5Z23 - chains A and B of the 10 polymer chains in the assembly; structure by X-ray diffraction, 2.73 A resolution.

[Chain A]
Molecule: Histone H3.1, Histone H3-like centromeric protein A
Organism: Homo sapiens
Reference sequence: chimeric construct of P68431, P49450: residues 0-74 from P68431 (H31_HUMAN) positions 1-75 (UniProt number = residue number + 1); residues 75-114 from P49450 positions 75-114 (same numbers); residues 115-137 from P68431 (H31_HUMAN) positions 114-136 (UniProt number = residue number - 1)
Amino-acid sequence (141 residues; each row starts with the number of its first residue; numbers below 1 keep their minus sign (Gly-3 is residue -3)):
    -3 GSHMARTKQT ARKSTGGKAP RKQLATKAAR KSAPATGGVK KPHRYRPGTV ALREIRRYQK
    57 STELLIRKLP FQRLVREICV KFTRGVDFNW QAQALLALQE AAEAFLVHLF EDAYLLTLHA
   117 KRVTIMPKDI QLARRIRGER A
Unresolved in the structure: -3 to 37, 137
Differences from the reference sequence: expression tag (-3 to -1)
Curated features (UniProtKB/Swiss-Prot):
  - modified residue: Arg2 (Asymmetric dimethylarginine), Thr3 (Phosphothreonine), Lys4 (Allysine), Gln5 (5-glutamyl dopamine), Thr6 (Phosphothreonine), Arg8 (Citrulline), Lys9 (N6,N6,N6-trimethyllysine), Ser10 (ADP-ribosylserine), Thr11 (Phosphothreonine), Lys14 (N6-(2-hydroxyisobutyryl)lysine), Arg17 (Asymmetric dimethylarginine), Lys18 (N6-(2-hydroxyisobutyryl)lysine), Lys23 (N6-(2-hydroxyisobutyryl)lysine), Arg26 (Citrulline), Lys27 (N6,N6,N6-trimethyllysine), Ser28 (ADP-ribosylserine), Lys36 (N6,N6,N6-trimethyllysine), Lys37 (N6-methyllysine), Tyr41 (Phosphotyrosine), Lys56 (N6,N6,N6-trimethyllysine) and 4 more in UniProt
  - lipidation: Lys18 (N6-decanoyllysine)

[Chain B]
Molecule: Histone H4
Organism: Homo sapiens
Reference sequence: P62805 (H4_HUMAN); residues 0-102 here correspond to UniProt positions 1-103 (UniProt number = residue number + 1)
Amino-acid sequence (106 residues; each row starts with the number of its first residue; numbers below 1 keep their minus sign (Gly-3 is residue -3)):
    -3 GSHMSGRGKG GKGLGKGGAK RHRKVLRDNI QGITKPAIRR LARRGGVKRI SGLIYEETRG
    57 VLKVFLENVI RDAVTYTEHA KRKTVTAMDV VYALKRQGRT LYGFGG
Unresolved in the structure: -3 to 22, 101-102
Differences from the reference sequence: expression tag (-3 to -1)
Curated features (UniProtKB/Swiss-Prot):
  - DNA-binding region: Lys16 to Lys20
  - modified residue: Ser1 (N-acetylserine), Arg3 (Asymmetric dimethylarginine), Lys5 (N6-(2-hydroxyisobutyryl)lysine), Lys8 (N6-(2-hydroxyisobutyryl)lysine), Lys12 (N6-(2-hydroxyisobutyryl)lysine), Lys16 (N6-(2-hydroxyisobutyryl)lysine), Lys20 (N6,N6,N6-trimethyllysine), Lys31 (N6-(2-hydroxyisobutyryl)lysine), Lys44 (N6-(2-hydroxyisobutyryl)lysine), Ser47 (Phosphoserine), Tyr51 (Phosphotyrosine), Lys59 (N6-(2-hydroxyisobutyryl)lysine), Lys77 (N6-(2-hydroxyisobutyryl)lysine), Lys79 (N6-(2-hydroxyisobutyryl)lysine), Thr80 (Phosphothreonine), Tyr88 (Phosphotyrosine), Lys91 (N6-(2-hydroxyisobutyryl)lysine)
  - cross-link (Glycyl lysine isopeptide (Lys-Gly)): Lys12 (interchain with G-Cter in SUMO2), Lys20 (interchain with G-Cter in SUMO2), Lys31 (interchain with G-Cter in SUMO2), Lys59 (interchain with G-Cter in SUMO2), Lys79 (interchain with G-Cter in SUMO2), Lys91 (interchain with G-Cter in SUMO2)

[Chain A / chain B interface]
Residue-residue contacts (97; chain A residue first):
  Gly44(A) - Lys44(B)
  Ala47(A) - Arg39(B)
  Ala47(A) - Lys44(B)
  Glu50(A) - Arg39(B)  salt bridge
  Ile51(A) - Arg39(B)
  Ile51(A) - Gly42(B)
  Ile51(A) - Val43(B)
  Ile51(A) - Lys44(B)
  Tyr54(A) - Arg36(B)
  Tyr54(A) - Arg39(B)
  Tyr54(A) - Arg40(B)  hydrogen bond (backbone-side chain)
  Gln55(A) - Arg39(B)
  Gln55(A) - Arg40(B)  hydrogen bond (side chain-backbone)
  Gln55(A) - Gly42(B)
  Ser57(A) - Arg40(B)  hydrogen bond
  Thr58(A) - Arg40(B)
  Glu59(A) - Arg40(B)  hydrogen bond (backbone-side chain)
  Leu61(A) - Ala33(B)
  Leu61(A) - Arg36(B)  hydrogen bond (backbone-side chain)
  Leu61(A) - Arg40(B)
  Ile62(A) - Leu37(B)  hydrophobic
  Pro66(A) - Gly28(B)
  Phe67(A) - Leu62(B)  hydrophobic
  Arg69(A) - Arg23(B)
  Arg69(A) - Asn25(B)
  Leu70(A) - Ile26(B)  hydrophobic
  Leu70(A) - Ile29(B)  hydrophobic
  Leu70(A) - Leu62(B)  hydrophobic
  Val71(A) - Ile66(B)  hydrophobic
  Glu73(A) - Asn25(B)  hydrogen bond
  Ile74(A) - Leu62(B)  hydrophobic
  Ile74(A) - Ile66(B)  hydrophobic
  Cys75(A) - Ile66(B)  hydrophobic
  Cys75(A) - Val70(B)  hydrophobic
  Lys77(A) - Glu63(B)  salt bridge
  Phe78(A) - Arg67(B)
  Phe78(A) - Val70(B)  hydrophobic
  Asp83(A) - Lys79(B)
  Phe84(A) - Glu74(B)
  Phe84(A) - Arg78(B)
  Phe84(A) - Lys79(B)
  Asn85(A) - Lys79(B)  hydrogen bond (backbone-backbone)
  Asn85(A) - Thr80(B)
  Asn85(A) - Val81(B)  hydrogen bond (backbone-backbone)
  Trp86(A) - Val81(B)  hydrophobic
  Trp86(A) - Val86(B)  hydrophobic
  Gln87(A) - Thr80(B)
  Gln87(A) - Val81(B)  hydrogen bond (backbone-backbone)
  Gln87(A) - Thr82(B)
  Gln87(A) - Ala83(B)  hydrogen bond (side chain-backbone)
  Gln89(A) - Phe100(B)
  Ala90(A) - Val81(B)
  Ala90(A) - Thr82(B)
  Ala90(A) - Ala83(B)
  Leu92(A) - Phe100(B)  hydrophobic
  Ala93(A) - Leu97(B)
  Ala93(A) - Phe100(B)  hydrophobic
  Leu94(A) - Leu62(B)  hydrophobic
  Leu94(A) - Val65(B)  hydrophobic
  Leu94(A) - Ile66(B)  hydrophobic
  Ala97(A) - Leu90(B)  hydrophobic
  Ala98(A) - Leu58(B)  hydrophobic
  Ala98(A) - Phe61(B)  hydrophobic
  Glu99(A) - Leu37(B)
  Phe101(A) - Val57(B)  hydrophobic
  Phe101(A) - Phe61(B)  hydrophobic
  Phe101(A) - Arg95(B)
  Leu102(A) - Leu37(B)  hydrophobic
  Leu102(A) - Thr54(B)
  Val103(A) - Leu37(B)
  Val103(A) - Arg40(B)
  Leu105(A) - Val57(B)  hydrophobic
  Phe106(A) - Leu37(B)
  Phe106(A) - Ala38(B)  hydrophobic
  Phe106(A) - Thr54(B)
  Glu107(A) - Gly41(B)
  Tyr110(A) - Gly42(B)
  Tyr110(A) - Val43(B)  hydrophobic
  Tyr110(A) - Lys44(B)  hydrogen bond (side chain-backbone)
  Tyr110(A) - Arg45(B)
  Val119(A) - Arg45(B)
  Thr120(A) - Arg45(B)  hydrogen bond
  Thr120(A) - Ile46(B)
  Thr120(A) - Ser47(B)
  Ile121(A) - Val43(B)  hydrophobic
  Ile121(A) - Arg45(B)  hydrogen bond (backbone-backbone)
  Ile121(A) - Ile46(B)  hydrophobic
  Ile121(A) - Ser47(B)  hydrogen bond (backbone-backbone)
  Ile121(A) - Ile50(B)
  Met122(A) - Ile50(B)
  Pro123(A) - Leu49(B)  hydrophobic
  Pro123(A) - Ile50(B)
  Pro123(A) - Glu53(B)
  Ile126(A) - Ile50(B)  hydrophobic
  Gln127(A) - Glu53(B)  hydrogen bond
  Arg130(A) - Val57(B)
  Glu135(A) - Arg95(B)  salt bridge
Other interface residues (no listed pair), chain A (54 interface residues in all): Leu48, Thr79, Val82, Glu96
Other interface residues (no listed pair), chain B (47 interface residues in all): Asp24, Ile34, Lys59, Thr73

[In short]
The interface between chain A and chain B involves 54 residues on one side and 47 on the other, with 15
hydrogen bonds and 3 salt bridges. Among the polar pairs are Glu50(A)-Arg39(B), Lys77(A)-Glu63(B) and
Glu135(A)-Arg95(B). From UniProt: a DNA-binding region on chain B.
Chain A is Histone H3.1, Histone H3-like centromeric protein A and chain B is Histone H4, both from Homo
sapiens; the structure, Crystal structure of the nucleosome containing a chimeric histone H3/CENP-A CATD, was
determined by X-ray diffraction together with 5ZBX from the same study.
